7KPR - chains A and B; structure by X-ray diffraction, 3.09 A resolution.

# Chain A (and B)
Molecule: Protein phosphatase 1H
From: Homo sapiens
Notes: EC 3.1.3.16; chain B of this document is another copy of the same molecule, construct and numbering; everything in this record applies to it too
UniProt: Q9ULR3 (PPM1H_HUMAN); residue numbers follow UniProt; this construct covers 33-514
Sequence (486 residues; row label = number of the first residue in the row):
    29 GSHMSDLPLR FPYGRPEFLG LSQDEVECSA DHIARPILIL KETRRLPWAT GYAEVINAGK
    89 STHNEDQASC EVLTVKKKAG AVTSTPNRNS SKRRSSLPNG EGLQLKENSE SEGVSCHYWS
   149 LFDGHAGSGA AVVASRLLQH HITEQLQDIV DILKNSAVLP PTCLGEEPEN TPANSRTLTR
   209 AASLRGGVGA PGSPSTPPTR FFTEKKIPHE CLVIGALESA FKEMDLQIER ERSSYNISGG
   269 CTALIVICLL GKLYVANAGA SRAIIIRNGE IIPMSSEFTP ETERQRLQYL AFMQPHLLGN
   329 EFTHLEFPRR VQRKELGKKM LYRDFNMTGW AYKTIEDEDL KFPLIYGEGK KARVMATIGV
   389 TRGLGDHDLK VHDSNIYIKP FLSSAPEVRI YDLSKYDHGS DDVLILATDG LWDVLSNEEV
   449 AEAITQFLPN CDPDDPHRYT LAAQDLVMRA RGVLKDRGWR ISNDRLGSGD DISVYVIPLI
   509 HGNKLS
Not modelled in the structure: 29-34, 106-141, 191-228, 512-514 (chain B: 29-32, 105-141, 184-234, 512-514)
Sequence notes: expression tag (29-32); variant Ala288 (Asp in Q9ULR3)
Ion coordination: Mg2+ site 1: Asp151, Gly152; Mg2+ site 2: Asp151, Asp437, Asp498
UniProt features mapped onto this chain:
  - modified residue: Thr113 (Phosphothreonine), Ser124 (Phosphoserine), Ser211 (Phosphoserine), Arg213 (Omega-N-methylarginine), Ser221 (Phosphoserine), Thr224 (Phosphothreonine), Ser422 (Phosphoserine)
  - mutagenesis: His153 (H153L: Decreased enzymatic activity)
Reported in the primary citation:
  - self-association interface (contacts with another copy of this molecule): Thr356 to Tyr360
  - mutagenesis - K88A (20-fold): decreased catalytic activity on protein and phosphopeptide substrates
  - mutagenesis - K88A, R338A: decreased catalytic activity on pRab10
  - mutagenesis - K88A, R338A: unchanged expression
  - mutagenesis - R338A: decreased catalytic activity on pRab8a protein
  - mutagenesis - R338A: unchanged catalytic activity on pRab8a/10 peptides
  - mutagenesis - L392A, L392A/D394A/H395A/D396A (3-fold): decreased expression
  - mutagenesis - L392A: decreased catalytic activity on phosphorylated Rab10
  - mutagenesis - L392A/D394A/H395A/D396A: abolished catalytic activity on phosphorylated Rab10
  - mutagenesis - Q340L/R341P/D365L, Y374C, H400C/D401S: unchanged catalytic activity on pRab8a
  - mutagenesis - P44A/F46A/L47A: abolished expression

# Interface between chain A and chain B
Contacting residue pairs - 58 pairs, chain A then chain B:
  Ile177(A) with Tyr360(B), hydrophobic
  Ile180(A) with Tyr360(B)
  Val186(A) with Leu349(B), hydrophobic; Tyr360(B)
  Leu187(A) with Tyr360(B), hydrogen bond (backbone-side chain)
  Pro188(A) with Lys347(B); Met348(B); Leu349(B), hydrogen bond (backbone-backbone); Tyr360(B)
  Pro189(A) with Lys347(B); Met348(B), hydrophobic
  Thr190(A) with Lys347(B), hydrogen bond (backbone-backbone)
  Glu232(A) with Pro336(B); Arg337(B), salt bridge; Glu376(B)
  Lys233(A) with Glu334(B), salt bridge; Pro336(B), hydrogen bond (backbone-backbone); Arg351(B); Trp358(B)
  Ile235(A) with Pro336(B), hydrophobic; Leu349(B), hydrophobic; Trp358(B), hydrophobic
  Cys239(A) with Gly357(B); Trp358(B), hydrogen bond (backbone-backbone)
  Leu240(A) with Trp358(B)
  Ile242(A) with Thr356(B); Gly357(B)
  Gly243(A) with Gly357(B); Trp358(B)
  Glu246(A) with Met355(B); Thr356(B), hydrogen bond (side chain-backbone); Gly357(B), hydrogen bond (side chain-backbone)
  Ser247(A) with Ala359(B)
  Tyr317(A) with Leu318(B)
  Leu318(A) with Tyr317(B); Met321(B), hydrophobic
  Met321(A) with Leu318(B), hydrophobic; Gln322(B)
  Gln322(A) with Met321(B), hydrogen bond (side chain-backbone)
  Pro336(A) with Ile235(B), hydrophobic
  Leu349(A) with Ile235(B), hydrophobic
  Asn354(A) with Glu246(B); Ala413(B)
  Met355(A) with Glu246(B)
  Thr356(A) with Glu246(B), hydrogen bond (backbone-side chain)
  Gly357(A) with Cys239(B); Ile242(B); Gly243(B); Glu246(B), hydrogen bond (backbone-side chain)
  Trp358(A) with Ile235(B); Cys239(B), hydrogen bond (backbone-backbone); Leu240(B); Gly243(B)
  Ala359(A) with Gly243(B); Ser247(B)
  Tyr360(A) with Ile177(B), hydrophobic; Ile180(B)
  Ala413(A) with Asn354(B)
Interface residues without a listed pair, chain A (32 interface residues in all): Thr231, Lys250
Interface residues without a listed pair, chain B (34 interface residues in all): Asp176, Ala244, Lys346, Tyr350, Tyr374
Interface features reported in the paper:
  - hot spots on chain B (mutagenesis) - G357E/A359E: abolished binding to Protein phosphatase 1H (chain B)

# Summary
Chain A and chain B form an interface of 32 and 34 residues respectively; the contacts include 11 hydrogen
bonds and 2 salt bridges. Among the polar pairs are Glu232(A)-Arg337(B), Lys233(A)-Glu334(B) and
Leu187(A)-Tyr360(B). From the paper: K88A and R338A of chain A reduce catalytic activity on pRab10; a
self-association interface involving Thr356(A); 9 substitutions were tested in all.
Both chains are Protein phosphatase 1H (Homo sapiens). Entry 7KPR (Structure of wild-type PPM1H phosphatase at
3.1 Angstrom resolution) was determined by X-ray diffraction together with 7L4I, 7L4J and 7N0Z from the same
study.
